Entry 9F7L (X-ray diffraction, 2.20 A resolution); this record covers chains A and G of the 16 polymer chains in the assembly.

[Chain A (and G)]
Name: 3'-5' exonuclease
Source organism: Bartonella henselae
Notes: chain G of this document is another copy of the same molecule, construct and numbering; everything in this record applies to it too
UniProt: X5MEI1 (X5MEI1_BARHN); numbering as in UniProt (aligned over 1-206)
Sequence (207 residues; row label = number of the first residue in the row; numbering starts at 0):
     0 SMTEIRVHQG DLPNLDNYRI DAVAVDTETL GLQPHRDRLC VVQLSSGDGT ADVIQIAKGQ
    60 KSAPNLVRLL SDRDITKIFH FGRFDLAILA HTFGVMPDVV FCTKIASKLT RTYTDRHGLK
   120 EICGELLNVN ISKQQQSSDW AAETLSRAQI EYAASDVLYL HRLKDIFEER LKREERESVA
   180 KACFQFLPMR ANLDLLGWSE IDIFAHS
Unresolved in the structure: 0, 134-136 (chain G: 0)
Differences from the reference sequence: expression tag (0)
Bound ions: Na+ site 1: Asp25, Thr26, Glu27, Asp155 (shared with 1 residue of chain B); Na+ site 2: Asp25, His79, Asp84
Reported in the primary citation:
  - mutagenesis - F80H, I87F, H205Y: unchanged catalytic activity

[How chain A and chain G interact]
Residue-residue contacts - 55 pairs, chain A then chain G:
  Phe80(A) - Phe203(G)
  Phe80(A) - Ala204(G)
  Phe80(A) - His205(G)
  Arg82(A) - Phe203(G)  hydrogen bond (side chain-backbone)
  Arg82(A) - Ala204(G)
  Lys103(A) - His205(G)  hydrogen bond (side chain-backbone)
  Ile104(A) - Ile202(G)
  Ile104(A) - Phe203(G)  hydrophobic
  Lys107(A) - Trp197(G)  hydrogen bond (backbone-side chain)
  Lys107(A) - Asp201(G)
  Lys107(A) - Ile202(G)
  Lys107(A) - Ala204(G)
  Leu108(A) - Leu192(G)  hydrophobic
  Leu108(A) - Trp197(G)
  Leu108(A) - Ile202(G)  hydrophobic
  Thr111(A) - Trp197(G)
  Arg175(A) - Trp197(G)
  Ser177(A) - Met188(G)
  Val178(A) - Met188(G)  hydrophobic
  Val178(A) - Leu192(G)  hydrophobic
  Val178(A) - Leu195(G)  hydrophobic
  Ala181(A) - Phe185(G)
  Ala181(A) - Met188(G)  hydrophobic
  Cys182(A) - Phe185(G)
  Cys182(A) - Phe203(G)
  Phe185(A) - Ala181(G)
  Phe185(A) - Cys182(G)
  Phe185(A) - Phe185(G)  hydrophobic
  Phe185(A) - Phe203(G)  hydrophobic
  Met188(A) - Val178(G)  hydrophobic
  Met188(A) - Ala181(G)  hydrophobic
  Arg189(A) - Phe203(G)
  Asn191(A) - Val178(G)
  Leu192(A) - Leu108(G)  hydrophobic
  Leu192(A) - Val178(G)  hydrophobic
  Leu195(A) - Val178(G)  hydrophobic
  Trp197(A) - Lys107(G)  hydrogen bond (side chain-backbone)
  Trp197(A) - Leu108(G)
  Trp197(A) - Thr111(G)
  Trp197(A) - Arg175(G)
  Asp201(A) - Asp201(G)
  Ile202(A) - Ile104(G)
  Ile202(A) - Lys107(G)
  Ile202(A) - Leu108(G)  hydrophobic
  Phe203(A) - Phe80(G)
  Phe203(A) - Arg82(G)  hydrogen bond (backbone-side chain)
  Phe203(A) - Ile104(G)  hydrophobic
  Phe203(A) - Cys182(G)
  Phe203(A) - Phe185(G)  hydrophobic
  Phe203(A) - Arg189(G)
  Ala204(A) - Phe80(G)
  Ala204(A) - Arg82(G)
  Ala204(A) - Lys107(G)
  His205(A) - Phe80(G)
  His205(A) - Lys103(G)  hydrogen bond (backbone-side chain)
Other interface residues (no listed pair), chain A (27 interface residues in all): Gln184, Leu186, Ile200
Other interface residues (no listed pair), chain G (27 interface residues in all): Ser177, Gln184, Leu186, Ile200, Ser206

[In short]
Chain A and chain G each contribute 27 residues to their interface, with 6 hydrogen bonds. Polar pairs include
Arg82(A)-Phe203(G), Lys103(A)-His205(G) and Lys107(A)-Trp197(G). Asp25(A), Thr26(A), Glu27(A) and Asp155(A)
form the Na+ site 1. Asp25(A), His79(A) and Asp84(A) form the Na+ site 2. The paper reports that F80H, I87F
and H205Y of chain A leave catalytic activity unchanged.
Both chains are 3'-5' exonuclease (Bartonella henselae). Entry 9F7L (Bartonella henselae NrnC bound to
deoxy-pGG) was determined by X-ray diffraction, deposited together with 9F7D, 9F7G and 9F7M.
